Entry 2OC8 (X-ray diffraction, 2.66 A resolution); this record covers chains A and D of the 4 polymer chains in the assembly.

== Chain A ==
Molecule: Hepatitis C virus
Organism: Hepatitis C virus
Notes: fragment: NS3 protease domain (N-terminal T7 epitope -NS3 residues 1-181-C-terminal His Tag) with bound Zn, Chain A and C
UniProtKB: Q9ELS8 (Q9ELS8_9HEPC); residues 1-181 here correspond to UniProt positions 1027-1207 (UniProt number = residue number + 1026)
Chain sequence (200 residues; each row starts with the number of its first residue; numbers below 1 keep their minus sign (Met-10 is residue -10)):
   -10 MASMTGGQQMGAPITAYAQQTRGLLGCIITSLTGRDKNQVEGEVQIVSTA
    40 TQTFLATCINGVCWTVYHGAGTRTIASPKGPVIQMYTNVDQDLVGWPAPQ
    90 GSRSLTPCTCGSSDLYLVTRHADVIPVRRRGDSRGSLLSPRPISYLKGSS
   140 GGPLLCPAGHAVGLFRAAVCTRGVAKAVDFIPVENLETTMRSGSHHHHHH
Not modelled in the structure: -10 to -2, 182-189
Sequence notes: cloning artifact (-10 to 0, 182-183); conflict Arg119 (Gln1145 in Q9ELS8); expression tag (184-189)
Covalently attached groups: beta-mercaptoethanol (BME) linked to Cys16; boceprevir (bound form) (U5G) linked to Ser139
Bound ions: Zn2+: Cys97, Cys99, Cys145
Small-molecule neighbours: boceprevir (bound form) (U5G): Gln41, Thr42, Phe43, Val55, His57, Arg123, Ile132, Leu135, Lys136, Gly137, Ser138, Phe154, Arg155, Ala156, Ala157, Val158, Cys159, Asp168

== Chain D ==
Molecule: Hepatitis C virus
Notes: fragment: NS4a peptide (KK-NS4a residues 21-39-KK), Chain B and D; engineered mutation(s): C22S
UniProtKB: Q9QP06 (Q9QP06_9HEPC); residues 21-39 here correspond to UniProt positions 1678-1696 (UniProt number = residue number + 1657)
Chain sequence (23 residues; row label = number of the first residue in the row):
    19 KKGSVVIVGRIVLSGKPAIIPKK
Not modelled in the structure: 19, 37-41
Sequence notes: cloning artifact (19-20, 40-41)

== How chain A and chain D interact ==
Residue-residue contacts (9):
  Thr4(A) with Leu31(D), hydrogen bond (side chain-backbone); Ser32(D)
  Ala5(A) with Ser32(D)
  Tyr6(A) with Ser32(D); Lys34(D); Pro35(D)
  Ala7(A) with Lys34(D), hydrogen bond (backbone-side chain)
  Gln8(A) with Pro35(D); Ala36(D)
Also at the interface, not in a pair above, chain D (6 interface residues in all): Gly33

== Overview ==
The interface between chain A and chain D involves 5 residues on one side and 6 on the other; the contacts
include 2 hydrogen bonds. Polar contacts include Thr4(A)-Leu31(D) and Ala7(A)-Lys34(D). Boceprevir (bound
form) is covalently linked to Ser139(A). Cys97(A), Cys99(A) and Cys145(A) coordinate Zn2+.
Here chain A is Hepatitis C virus (Hepatitis C virus) and chain D is Hepatitis C virus. Entry 2OC8 (Structure
of Hepatitis C Viral NS3 protease domain complexed with NS4A peptide and ketoamide SCH503034) was determined
by X-ray diffraction (same publication as 2O8M, 2OBO, 2OBQ, 2OC0, 2OC1 and 2OC7).
